PDB entry 1P74 | X-ray diffraction, 2.40 A resolution | chains A and B

== Chain A (and B) ==
Protein: Shikimate 5-dehydrogenase
Organism: Haemophilus influenzae
Notes: EC 1.1.1.25; chain B of this document is another copy of the same molecule, construct and numbering; everything in this record applies to it too
UniProt: P43876 (AROE_HAEIN); residues 1-272 here = UniProt positions 1-272
Amino-acid sequence (272 residues; numbered 1 to 272; the number before each row is that of its first residue):
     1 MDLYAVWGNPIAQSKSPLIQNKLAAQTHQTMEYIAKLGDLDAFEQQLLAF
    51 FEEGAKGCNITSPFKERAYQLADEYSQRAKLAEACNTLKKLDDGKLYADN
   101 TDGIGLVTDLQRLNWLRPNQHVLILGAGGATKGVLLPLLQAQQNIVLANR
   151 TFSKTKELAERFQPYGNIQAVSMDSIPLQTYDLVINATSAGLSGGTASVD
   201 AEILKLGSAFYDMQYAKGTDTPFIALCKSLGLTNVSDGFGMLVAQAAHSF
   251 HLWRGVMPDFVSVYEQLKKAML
Unresolved in the structure: 192-196 (chain B: 191-196)
UniProt features mapped onto this chain:
  - active site: Lys65 (Proton acceptor)
  - binding site (shikimate): Ser14 to Ser16, Thr61, Asn86, Asp102, Tyr215
  - binding site (NADP(+)): Gly126 to Ala130, Asn149 to Lys154, Ser189, Met213, Gly238
Reported in the primary citation:
  - specificity-determining residues: Asn149, Arg150, Thr151 (by similarity / conservation)

== Chain A / chain B interface ==
Contacting residue pairs (14):
  Phe152(A) - Leu178(B)  hydrophobic
  Gln169(A) - Gln179(B)
  Gln169(A) - Thr180(B)  hydrogen bond (side chain-backbone)
  Pro177(A) - His121(B)
  Pro177(A) - Gln179(B)
  Leu178(A) - His121(B)
  Leu178(A) - Asn144(B)
  Leu178(A) - Asn167(B)  hydrogen bond (backbone-side chain)
  Leu178(A) - Ile168(B)
  Leu178(A) - Gln169(B)
  Gln179(A) - Asn119(B)
  Gln179(A) - His121(B)  hydrogen bond
  Gln179(A) - Asn144(B)
  Gln179(A) - Asn167(B)
Interface residues without a listed pair, chain A (9 interface residues in all): His121, Ala170, Val171, Ser175
Interface residues without a listed pair, chain B (10 interface residues in all): Pro177

== In short ==
Chain A and chain B form an interface of 9 and 10 residues respectively; the contacts include 3 hydrogen
bonds. Polar contacts include Gln169(A)-Thr180(B), Leu178(A)-Asn167(B) and Gln179(A)-His121(B). Curated
annotation (UniProt) lists active-site residue Lys65(A), 7 shikimate-binding residues and 14 NADP+-binding
residues on chain A. From the paper: specificity determinants Asn149(A), Arg150(A) and Thr151(A).
Both chains are Shikimate 5-dehydrogenase (Haemophilus influenzae). Entry 1P74 (Crystal structure of shikimate
dehydrogenase (aroe) from haemophilus influenzae) was determined by X-ray diffraction (same publication as
1P77).
